Entry 7YPF (X-ray diffraction, 2.50 A resolution); this record covers chains B and C of the 3 polymer chains in the assembly.

[Chain B (and C)]
Protein: E301R
Organism: African swine fever virus
Notes: chain C of this document is another copy of the same molecule, construct and numbering; everything in this record applies to it too
UniProt: A0A0A1E3R5 (A0A0A1E3R5_ASF); numbering as in UniProt (aligned over 1-301)
Chain sequence (303 residues; row label = number of the first residue in the row; numbers below 1 keep their minus sign (Gly-1 is residue -1)):
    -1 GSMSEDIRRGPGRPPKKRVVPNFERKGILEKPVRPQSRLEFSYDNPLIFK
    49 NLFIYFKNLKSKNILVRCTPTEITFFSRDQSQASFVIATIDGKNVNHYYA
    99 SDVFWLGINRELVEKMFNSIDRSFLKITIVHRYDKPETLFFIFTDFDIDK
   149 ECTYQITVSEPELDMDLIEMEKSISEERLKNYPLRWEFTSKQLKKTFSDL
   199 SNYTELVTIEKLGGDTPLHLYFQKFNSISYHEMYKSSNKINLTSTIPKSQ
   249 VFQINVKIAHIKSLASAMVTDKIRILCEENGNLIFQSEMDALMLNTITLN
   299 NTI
Not modelled in the structure: -1, 4-19, 298-301
Modified / non-standard residues: Mse1, Mse114, Mse163, Mse168, Mse231, Mse266, Mse287, Mse291 (selenomethionine; parent Met)
Sequence notes: expression tag (-1 to 0)

[How chain B and chain C interact]
Residue-residue contacts (45):
  Ser0(B) - Lys237(C)
  Leu110(B) - Tyr201(C)  hydrogen bond (backbone-side chain)
  Leu110(B) - Ser225(C)
  Leu110(B) - Ile226(C)  hydrophobic
  Val111(B) - Tyr201(C)
  Lys113(B) - Asn200(C)
  Lys113(B) - Tyr201(C)
  Mse114(B) - Tyr201(C)  hydrogen bond (backbone-side chain)
  Ser117(B) - Lys193(C)  hydrogen bond (backbone-side chain)
  Ser117(B) - Asp197(C)
  Asp119(B) - Lys193(C)  salt bridge
  Ser121(B) - Lys193(C)
  Phe122(B) - Lys193(C)
  Asp145(B) - Lys237(C)
  Ile146(B) - Gln190(C)
  Ile146(B) - Tyr232(C)  hydrophobic
  Ile146(B) - Lys237(C)
  Asp147(B) - Mse231(C)
  Asp147(B) - Tyr232(C)
  Asp147(B) - Lys233(C)  hydrogen bond (backbone-backbone)
  Asp147(B) - Ser234(C)  hydrogen bond
  Asp147(B) - Lys237(C)  salt bridge
  Lys148(B) - Lys193(C)
  Lys148(B) - Glu230(C)
  Lys148(B) - Mse231(C)
  Lys148(B) - Tyr232(C)
  Glu149(B) - His229(C)
  Glu149(B) - Glu230(C)
  Glu149(B) - Mse231(C)  hydrogen bond (backbone-backbone)
  Glu149(B) - Lys233(C)  salt bridge
  Cys150(B) - Tyr228(C)  hydrogen bond
  Cys150(B) - His229(C)
  Cys150(B) - Glu230(C)
  Thr151(B) - Ser227(C)
  Thr151(B) - Tyr228(C)
  Thr151(B) - His229(C)  hydrogen bond (backbone-backbone)
  Tyr152(B) - Ile226(C)  hydrophobic
  Tyr152(B) - Ser227(C)
  Tyr152(B) - Tyr228(C)
  Gln153(B) - Ser225(C)
  Gln153(B) - Ile226(C)
  Gln153(B) - Ser227(C)  hydrogen bond (backbone-backbone)
  Ile154(B) - Ser225(C)
  Thr155(B) - Asn224(C)  hydrogen bond (side chain-backbone)
  Thr155(B) - Ser225(C)  hydrogen bond (backbone-backbone)
Interface residues without a listed pair, chain B (23 interface residues in all): Glu112, Glu135, Phe144
Interface residues without a listed pair, chain C (19 interface residues in all): Thr194, Ile238

[In short]
The interface between chain B and chain C involves 23 residues on one side and 19 on the other; the contacts
include 11 hydrogen bonds and 3 salt bridges. Among the polar pairs are Asp119(B)-Lys193(C),
Asp147(B)-Lys237(C) and Glu149(B)-Lys233(C).
Chain B and chain C are both E301R (African swine fever virus); the structure, Crystal structure of AsfvPCNA
in space group of P1, was determined by X-ray diffraction together with 7YPE from the same study.
